PDB entry 3PU4 | X-ray diffraction, 3.00 A resolution | chains A and C of the 6 polymer chains in the assembly

[Chain A (and C)]
Protein: Nucleoprotein
Organism: Vesicular stomatitis Indiana virus
Notes: chain C of this document is another copy of the same molecule, construct and numbering; everything in this record applies to it too
UniProtKB: P03521 (NCAP_VSIVA); numbering as in UniProt (aligned over 2-422)
Chain sequence (421 residues; row label = number of the first residue in the row):
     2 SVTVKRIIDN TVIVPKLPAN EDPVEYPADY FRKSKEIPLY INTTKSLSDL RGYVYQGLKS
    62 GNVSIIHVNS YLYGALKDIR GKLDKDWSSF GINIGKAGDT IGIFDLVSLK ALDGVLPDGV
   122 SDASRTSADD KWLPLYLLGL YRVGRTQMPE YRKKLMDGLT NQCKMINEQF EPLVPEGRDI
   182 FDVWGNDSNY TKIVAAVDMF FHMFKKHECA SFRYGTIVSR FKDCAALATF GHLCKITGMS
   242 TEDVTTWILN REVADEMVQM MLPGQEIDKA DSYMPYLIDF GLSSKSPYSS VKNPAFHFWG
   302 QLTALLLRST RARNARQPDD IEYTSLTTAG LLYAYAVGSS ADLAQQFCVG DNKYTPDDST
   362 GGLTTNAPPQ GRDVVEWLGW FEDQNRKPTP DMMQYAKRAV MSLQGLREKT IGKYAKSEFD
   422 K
Bound ions: uranyl (VI) ion (4 sites), coordinated by Glu253, Glu323, Asp343, Asp358, Asp384
Swiss-Prot annotation at these positions:
  - binding site (RNA): Arg143, Tyr152, Lys206, Arg214, Lys286, Arg317, Arg408
Reported in the primary citation:
  - conformationally variable residues (side-chain flip): Arg146, Arg317

[Interface between chain A and chain C]
Contacting residue pairs - 12 pairs, chain A then chain C:
  Ser2(A) with Val350(C)
  Thr4(A) with Val350(C)
  Val5(A) with Phe348(C), hydrophobic; Cys349(C)
  Lys6(A) with Phe348(C); Cys349(C), hydrogen bond (backbone-backbone)
  Arg7(A) with Gln347(C); Phe348(C)
  Ile8(A) with Gln346(C); Gln347(C), hydrogen bond (backbone-backbone); Cys349(C), hydrophobic
  Ile14(A) with Phe348(C), hydrophobic
Also at the interface, not in a pair above, chain C (6 interface residues in all): Gly351

[In short]
7 residues of chain A face 6 of chain C across their interface, with 2 hydrogen bonds. Backbone hydrogen bonds
pair Lys6(A)-Cys349(C) and Ile8(A)-Gln347(C). Glu253(A) and Glu323(A) coordinate a uranyl (VI) ion ion. From
UniProt: 7 RNA-binding residues on chain A. From the paper: conformational variability at Arg146(A) and
Arg317(A).
Chain A and chain C are both Nucleoprotein (Vesicular stomatitis Indiana virus); the structure, Crystal
Structure of a vesicular stomatitis virus nucleocapsid-polyU complex, was determined by X-ray diffraction
(same publication as 3PTO, 3PTX, 3PU0 and 3PU1).
